PDB entry 5IWA | X-ray diffraction, 3.50 A resolution | chains M and A of the 21 polymer chains in the assembly

Chain M:
Molecule: 30S ribosomal protein S13
From: Thermus thermophilus HB8
Reference sequence: P80377 (RS13_THET8); residue numbers follow UniProt; this construct covers 2-126
Amino-acid sequence (125 residues; each row starts with the number of its first residue):
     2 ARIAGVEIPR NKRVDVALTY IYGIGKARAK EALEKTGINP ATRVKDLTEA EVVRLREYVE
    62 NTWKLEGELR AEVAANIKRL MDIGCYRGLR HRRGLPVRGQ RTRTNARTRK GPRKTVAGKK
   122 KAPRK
Small-molecule neighbours: 6EK ((2S,3S)-2-{[(2S)-3-(2-amino-1H-imidazol-5-yl)-2-{[(2S,4S)-5-(carbamoyloxy)-4-hydroxy-2-({[(2S,3S)-3-hydroxypiperidin-2-yl]carbonyl}amino)pentanoyl]amino}propanoyl]amino}-3-(2-chloro-1H-imidazol-5-yl)-3-hydroxypropanoic acid): Pro124, Arg125, Lys126
Reported in the primary citation:
  - conformationally variable residues (order/disorder transition): Lys120 to Arg125

Chain A:
Molecule: 16S ribosomal RNA
From: Thermus thermophilus HB8
Sequence (1509 nucleotides; numbered 1 to 1532 plus 19 insertion-coded residues; 42 numbers in that range are skipped by the numbering (no residue carries them; nothing is unmodelled there); the number before each row is that of its first residue; a row labelled like 190A-190L holds insertion residues (190A, then the next letters in order)):
     1 AAAUUGGAGA GUUUGAUCCU GGCUCAGGGU GAACGCUGGC GGCGUGCCUA AGACAUGCAA
    61 GUCGUGCGGG
    73 CCGCGGGGUU UUA
    89 CUCCG
    95 UGGUC
   101 AGCGGCGGAC GGGUGAGUAA CGCGUGGGU
  129A G
   130 ACCUACCCGG AAGAGGGGGA CAACCCGGGG AAACUCGGGC UAAUCCCCCA UGUGGACCCG
   190 C
190A-190L CCCUUGGGGUGU
   191 GUCCAAAGGG CUUU
   216 GCCCGCUUCC GGAUGGGCCC GCGUCCCAUC AGCUAGUUGG UGGGGUAAUG GCCCACCAAG
   276 GCGACGACGG GUAGCCGGUC UGAGAGGAUG GCCGGCCACA GGGGCACUGA GACACGGGCC
   336 CCACUCCUAC GGGAGGCAGC AGUUAGGAAU CUUCCGCAAU GGGCGCAAGC CUGACGGAGC
   396 GACGCCGCUU GGAGGAAGAA GCCCUUCGGG GUGUAAACUC CUGAA
   442 CCCGGGACGA AACCCCCGAC GA
   474 GGGGACUGAC GGUACCGGG
   494 GUAAUAGCGC CGGCCAACUC CGUGCCAGCA GCCGCGGUAA UACGGAGGGC GCGAGCGUUA
   554 CCCGGAUUCA CUGGGCGUAA AGGGCGUGUA GGCGGCCUGG GGCGUCCCAU GUGAAAGACC
   614 ACGGCUCAAC CGUGGGGGAG CGUGGGAUAC GCUCAGGCUA GACGGUGGGA GAGGGUGGUG
   674 GAAUUCCCGG AGUAGCGGUG AAAUGCGCAG AUACCGGGAG GAACGCCGAU GGCGAAGGCA
   734 GCCACCUGGU CCACCCGUGA CGCUGAGGCG CGAAAGCGUG GGGAGCAAAC CGGAUUAGAU
   794 ACCCGGGUAG UCCACGCCCU AAACGAUGCG CGCUAGGUCU CUGGGUCU
   848 CCUGGGGGCC GAAGCUAACG CGUUAAGCGC GCCGCCUGGG GAGUACGGCC GCAAGGCUGA
   908 AACUCAAAGG AAUUGACGGG GGCCCGCACA AGCGGUGGAG CAUGUGGUUU AAUUCGAAGC
   968 AACGCGAAGA ACCUUACCAG GCCUUGACAU GCUAGG
 1003A G
  1004 AACCCGGGUG AAAGCCUGGG GUGCCCC
1030A-1030D GCGA
  1031 GGGGAGCCCU AGCACAGGUG CUGCAUGGCC GUCGUCAGCU CGUGCCGUGA GGUGUUGGGU
  1091 UAAGUCCCGC AACGAGCGCA ACCCCCGCCG UUAGUUGCCA GCGGUUCGGC CGGGCACUCU
  1151 AACGGGACUG CCCGCGAAA
  1171 GCGGGAGGAA GGAGGGGACG ACGUCUGGUC AGCAUGGCCC UUACGGCCUG GGCGACACAC
  1231 GUGCUACAAU GCCCACUACA AAGCGAUGCC ACCCGGCAAC GGGGAGCUAA UCGCAAAAAG
  1291 GUGGGCCCAG UUCGGAUUGG GGUCUGCAAC CCGACCCCAU GAAGCCGGAA UCGCUAGUAA
  1351 UCGCGGAUCA G
 1361A C
  1362 CAUGCCGCGG UGAAUACGUU CCCGGGCCUU GUACACACCG CCCGUCACGC CAUGGGAGCG
  1422 GGCUCUACCC GAAGUCGCCG GG
  1446 AGCCUACGGG
  1459 CAGGCGCCGA GGGUAGGGCC CGUGACUGGG GCGAAGUCGU AACAAGGUAG CUGUACCGGA
  1519 AGGUGCGGCU GGAU
Sequence notes: expression tag (1-3)
Metal / ion sites: Mg2+ site 1 near G21 (its only coordinating residue here); Mg2+ site 2: C48, G115; Mg2+ site 3 near A53 (its only coordinating residue here); Mg2+ site 4 near G66 (its only coordinating residue here); Mg2+ site 5 near A109 (its only coordinating residue here); Mg2+ site 6 near G111 (its only coordinating residue here); Mg2+ site 7: A116, G117, G289; Mg2+ site 8: C174, C175; Mg2+ site 9 near A195 (its only coordinating residue here); Mg2+ site 10: G299, G558; Mg2+ site 11 near C307 (its only coordinating residue here); Mg2+ site 12 near A315 (its only coordinating residue here); 54 more Mg2+ sites not listed
Reported in the primary citation:
  - binding site for 6EK: C1400
  - conformationally variable residues (loop rearrangement): U81 to A85, A792, U793, A794, G1516 to A1519

How chain M and chain A interact:
Residue-residue contacts - 92 pairs, chain M then chain A:
  Lys13(M) - U1301(A)  phosphate contact
  Lys13(M) - U1302(A)  salt bridge to the phosphate
  Arg14(M) - G1295(A)  hydrogen bond to the sugar
  Arg14(M) - C1296(A)  sugar contact
  Arg14(M) - U1302(A)  hydrogen bond to the base
  Val17(M) - U1302(A)  phosphate contact
  Thr20(M) - U1330(A)  phosphate contact
  Tyr21(M) - U1302(A)  hydrogen bond to the phosphate
  Ile22(M) - U1330(A)  phosphate contact
  Tyr23(M) - A1329(A)  phosphate contact
  Tyr23(M) - U1330(A)  hydrogen bond to the sugar
  Gly24(M) - A1329(A)  phosphate contact
  Ile25(M) - A1329(A)  hydrogen bond to the phosphate
  Ile25(M) - U1330(A)  phosphate contact
  Gly26(M) - A1329(A)  hydrogen bond to the phosphate
  Gly26(M) - U1330(A)  hydrogen bond to the phosphate
  Lys27(M) - U1302(A)  sugar contact
  Lys27(M) - A1329(A)  phosphate contact
  Ala28(M) - C1328(A)  phosphate contact
  Ala28(M) - A1329(A)  hydrogen bond to the phosphate
  Arg29(M) - C1328(A)  hydrogen bond to the sugar
  Arg29(M) - A1329(A)  hydrogen bond to the phosphate
  Arg44(M) - C1296(A)  salt bridge to the phosphate
  Arg44(M) - C1297(A)  salt bridge to the phosphate
  Leu70(M) - A1329(A)  sugar contact
  Val74(M) - G1309(A)  sugar contact
  Asn77(M) - G1309(A)  hydrogen bond to the sugar
  Asn77(M) - G1310(A)  phosphate contact
  Tyr87(M) - C1321(A)  sugar contact
  Arg88(M) - G1309(A)  salt bridge to the phosphate
  Arg88(M) - G1310(A)  salt bridge to the phosphate
  Arg91(M) - C1226(A)  salt bridge to the phosphate
  His92(M) - U1308(A)  hydrogen bond to the phosphate
  His92(M) - G1309(A)  salt bridge to the phosphate
  Leu96(M) - C1226(A)  phosphate contact
  Leu96(M) - A1227(A)  phosphate contact
  Pro97(M) - U1308(A)  phosphate contact
  Val98(M) - U1308(A)  hydrogen bond to the phosphate
  Val98(M) - G1309(A)  phosphate contact
  Arg99(M) - U1308(A)  hydrogen bond to the phosphate
  Arg99(M) - G1309(A)  salt bridge to the phosphate
  Arg99(M) - G1323(A)  phosphate contact
  Gly100(M) - C1322(A)  sugar contact
  Gln101(M) - A949(A)  phosphate contact
  Gln101(M) - A1225(A)  phosphate contact
  Gln101(M) - U1307(A)  hydrogen bond to the phosphate
  Gln101(M) - U1308(A)  hydrogen bond to the phosphate
  Arg102(M) - U950(A)  phosphate contact
  Arg102(M) - G951(A)  salt bridge to the phosphate
  Arg102(M) - U952(A)  base contact
  Arg102(M) - A1225(A)  phosphate contact
  Thr103(M) - A1225(A)  hydrogen bond to the phosphate
  Thr103(M) - C1226(A)  hydrogen bond to the phosphate
  Arg104(M) - U952(A)  hydrogen bond to the base
  Arg104(M) - G953(A)  salt bridge to the phosphate
  Arg104(M) - G954(A)  base contact
  Arg104(M) - A1225(A)  phosphate contact
  Arg104(M) - C1226(A)  base contact
  Arg104(M) - C1228(A)  hydrogen bond to the base
  Arg104(M) - A1229(A)  hydrogen bond to the base
  Thr105(M) - U950(A)  hydrogen bond to the base
  Thr105(M) - G951(A)  base contact
  Thr105(M) - U952(A)  base contact
  Asn106(M) - C948(A)  base contact
  Asn106(M) - A949(A)  hydrogen bond to the base
  Ala107(M) - C948(A)  hydrogen bond to the phosphate
  Arg108(M) - G947(A)  phosphate contact
  Arg108(M) - C948(A)  hydrogen bond to the phosphate
  Arg108(M) - C1228(A)  salt bridge to the phosphate
  Thr109(M) - G947(A)  hydrogen bond to the phosphate
  Thr109(M) - C948(A)  hydrogen bond to the phosphate
  Thr109(M) - A1306(A)  hydrogen bond to the sugar
  Thr109(M) - U1307(A)  sugar contact
  Thr109(M) - A1332(A)  base contact
  Arg110(M) - U1307(A)  phosphate contact
  Arg110(M) - U1308(A)  sugar contact
  Lys111(M) - C1226(A)  hydrogen bond to the sugar
  Lys111(M) - A1227(A)  salt bridge to the phosphate
  Lys111(M) - C1228(A)  salt bridge to the phosphate
  Arg114(M) - A946(A)  salt bridge to the phosphate
  Arg114(M) - G947(A)  salt bridge to the phosphate
  Arg114(M) - C1228(A)  phosphate contact
  Arg114(M) - A1229(A)  salt bridge to the phosphate
  Lys115(M) - A1227(A)  hydrogen bond to the sugar
  Lys115(M) - C1228(A)  salt bridge to the phosphate
  Thr116(M) - C1228(A)  hydrogen bond to the phosphate
  Thr116(M) - A1229(A)  hydrogen bond to the phosphate
  Val117(M) - A1227(A)  base contact
  Val117(M) - C1228(A)  sugar contact
  Lys122(M) - G953(A)  hydrogen bond to the phosphate
  Lys122(M) - G954(A)  salt bridge to the phosphate
  Lys122(M) - A965(A)  base contact
Interface residues without a listed pair, chain M (49 interface residues in all): Asn12, Arg71, Ile78, Arg80, Leu81, Pro113, Ala118
Interface residues without a listed pair, chain A (36 interface residues in all): G1224, C1230, C1320, G1331

Overview:
The interface between chain M and chain A involves 49 residues on one side and 36 on the other, with 33
hydrogen bonds and 18 salt bridges. Polar contacts include Arg14(M)-U1302(A), Arg104(M)-U952(A) and
Arg104(M)-C1228(A). Chain M binds compound 6EK. The paper reports a binding site for 6EK at C1400(A);
conformational variability at Lys120(M) and U81(A) among others.
Chain M is 30S ribosomal protein S13 and chain A is 16S ribosomal RNA, both from Thermus thermophilus HB8; the
structure, Crystal structure of the 30S ribosomal subunit from Thermus thermophilus in complex with the
GE81112 peptide ..., was determined by X-ray diffraction.
